Entry 4MO7 (X-ray diffraction, 1.70 A resolution); this record covers chain A.

# Chain A
Protein: Transcriptional regulator I2
Source organism: Pseudomonas fluorescens A506
Reference sequence: I2BPL4 (I2BPL4_PSEFL); residues -8 to 198 here correspond to UniProt positions 1-207 (UniProt number = residue number + 9)
Chain sequence (212 residues; each row starts with the number of its first residue; numbers below 1 keep their minus sign (Gly-13 is residue -13)):
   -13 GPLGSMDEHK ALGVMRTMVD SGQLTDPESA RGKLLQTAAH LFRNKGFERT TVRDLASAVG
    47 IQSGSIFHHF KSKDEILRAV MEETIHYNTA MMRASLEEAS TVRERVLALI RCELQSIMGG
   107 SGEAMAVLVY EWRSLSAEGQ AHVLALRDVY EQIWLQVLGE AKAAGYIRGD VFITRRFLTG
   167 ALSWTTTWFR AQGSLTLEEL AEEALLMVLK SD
Not modelled in the structure: -13 to 10
Modified positions: Cys98 (s,s-(2-hydroxyethyl)thiocysteine; CME)
Differences from the reference sequence: expression tag (-13 to -9)

# In short
Chain A is Transcriptional regulator I2 (Pseudomonas fluorescens A506); the structure, Crystal structure of
superantigen PfiT, was determined by X-ray diffraction, deposited together with 4MXM.
